Entry 1XVP (X-ray diffraction, 2.60 A resolution); this record covers chains A and E of the 4 polymer chains in the assembly.

# Chain A
Protein: Retinoic acid receptor RXR-alpha
Organism: Homo sapiens
Notes: fragment: LBD domain
Reference sequence: P19793 (RXRA_HUMAN); residue numbers follow UniProt; this construct covers 227-462
Sequence (236 residues; numbered 227 to 462; the number before each row is that of its first residue):
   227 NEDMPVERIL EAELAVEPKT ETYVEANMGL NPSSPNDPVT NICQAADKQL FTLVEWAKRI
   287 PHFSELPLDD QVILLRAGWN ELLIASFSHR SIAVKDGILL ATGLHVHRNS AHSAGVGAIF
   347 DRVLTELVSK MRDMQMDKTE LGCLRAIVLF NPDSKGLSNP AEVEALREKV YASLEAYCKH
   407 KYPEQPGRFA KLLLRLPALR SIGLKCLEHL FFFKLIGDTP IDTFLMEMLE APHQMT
Not modelled in the structure: 459-462
UniProt features mapped onto this chain:
  - region: Arg348 to Gly368 (Required for nuclear export)
  - binding site (9-cis-retinoate): Arg316, Ala327
  - binding site (all-trans-retinoate): Arg316, Ala327
  - modified residue (Phosphoserine): Ser259, Ser260
  - mutagenesis: Val280 (V280A: Abolished ubiquitination and degradation by UBR5), Glu352 to Thr462 (No impact on acetylation by EP300), Met357 to Met360 (Abolishes nuclear export), Leu418 to Leu430 (Abolishes nuclear localization), Glu434 (E434N/Q/K/A: As a heterodimer with NR1H4, impairs interaction with coactivator NCOA1. Impairs transcriptional activity)
Small-molecule neighbours: pentadecanoic acid (F15): Ile268, Ala271, Ala272, Gln275, Leu309, Ile310, Phe313, Arg316, Leu326, Ala327, Val342, Ile345, Phe346, Cys432, His435, Leu436

# Chain E
Protein: nuclear receptor coactivator 1 isoform 1
Notes: fragment: Synthetic peptide-13 residues
Sequence (13 residues; each row starts with the number of its first residue):
   628 ERHKILHRLL QEG
Not modelled in the structure: 628-629, 640

# Chain A / chain E interface
Residue-residue contacts (20):
  Val280(A) - Leu633(E)  hydrophobic
  Val280(A) - Leu636(E)  hydrophobic
  Val280(A) - Leu637(E)  hydrophobic
  Lys284(A) - Leu636(E)
  Lys284(A) - Glu639(E)  hydrogen bond (side chain-backbone)
  Leu294(A) - His634(E)
  Gln297(A) - Leu637(E)
  Val298(A) - Leu633(E)  hydrophobic
  Val298(A) - His634(E)
  Val298(A) - Leu637(E)  hydrophobic
  Leu301(A) - Leu633(E)  hydrophobic
  Leu301(A) - Leu637(E)  hydrophobic
  Arg302(A) - His630(E)  hydrogen bond
  Thr449(A) - Ile632(E)
  Phe450(A) - Ile632(E)
  Phe450(A) - Leu633(E)  hydrophobic
  Glu453(A) - His630(E)
  Glu453(A) - Lys631(E)
  Glu453(A) - Ile632(E)  hydrogen bond (side chain-backbone)
  Glu453(A) - Leu633(E)  hydrogen bond (side chain-backbone)
Interface residues without a listed pair, chain A (13 interface residues in all): Phe277, Glu281, Met454

# Summary
13 residues of chain A face 8 of chain E across their interface; the contacts include 4 hydrogen bonds. Among
the polar pairs are Lys284(A)-Glu639(E), Arg302(A)-His630(E) and Glu453(A)-Ile632(E). Chain A binds
pentadecanoic acid.
Here chain A is Retinoic acid receptor RXR-alpha (Homo sapiens) and chain E is nuclear receptor coactivator 1
isoform 1. Entry 1XVP (crystal structure of CAR/RXR heterodimer bound with SRC1 peptide, fatty acid and CITCO)
was determined by X-ray diffraction together with 1XV9 from the same study.
